Entry 7X3X (electron microscopy, 3.20 A resolution); this record covers chains A and J of the 11 polymer chains in the assembly.

Chain A:
Protein: Histone H3
From: Xenopus laevis
UniProt: A0A310TTQ1 (A0A310TTQ1_XENLA); residues 0-135 here correspond to UniProt positions 1-136 (UniProt number = residue number + 1)
Amino-acid sequence (136 residues; numbered 0 to 135; the number before each row is that of its first residue; numbering starts at 0):
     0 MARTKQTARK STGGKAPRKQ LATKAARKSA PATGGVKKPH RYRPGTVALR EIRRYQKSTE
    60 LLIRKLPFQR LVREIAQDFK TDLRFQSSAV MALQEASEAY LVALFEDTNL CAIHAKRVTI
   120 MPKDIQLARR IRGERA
Not modelled in the structure: 0-36, 135

Chain J:
Molecule: 146-nt DNA strand
Sequence (146 nucleotides; numbered 1 to 146; the number before each row is that of its first residue):
     1 TCAGGATGTA TATATCTGAC ACGTGCCTGG AGACTAGGGA GTAATCCCCT TGGCGGTTAA
    61 AACGCGGGGG ACAGCGCGTA CGTGCGTTTA AGCGGTGCTA GAGCTGTCTA CGACCAATTG
   121 AGCGGCCTCG GCACCGGGAT TCTCCA

Chain A / chain J interface:
Residue-residue contacts (19):
  His39(A) with DC144(J), sugar contact
  Arg40(A) with DG66(J), base contact
  Arg42(A) with DG69(J), salt bridge to the phosphate; DC144(J), phosphate contact; DC145(J), salt bridge to the phosphate
  Thr45(A) with DT143(J), phosphate contact; DC144(J), hydrogen bond to the phosphate
  Arg72(A) with DT51(J), salt bridge to the phosphate
  Arg83(A) with DT50(J), sugar contact
  Phe84(A) with DT50(J), sugar contact
  Gln85(A) with DT50(J), phosphate contact
  Ser86(A) with DT50(J), phosphate contact
  Arg116(A) with DA71(J), phosphate contact; DC72(J), phosphate contact
  Val117(A) with DG70(J), sugar contact; DA71(J), hydrogen bond to the phosphate
  Thr118(A) with DA71(J), hydrogen bond to the phosphate
  Met120(A) with DA71(J), phosphate contact; DC72(J), phosphate contact
Interface residues without a listed pair, chain A (16 interface residues in all): Tyr41, Arg63, Lys115
Interface residues without a listed pair, chain J (11 interface residues in all): DA61

In short:
16 residues of chain A face 11 of chain J across their interface, with 3 hydrogen bonds and 3 salt bridges.
Polar pairs include Thr45(A)-DC144(J), Val117(A)-DA71(J) and Thr118(A)-DA71(J).
Chain A is Histone H3 (Xenopus laevis) and chain J is a 146-nt DNA strand; the structure, Cryo-EM structure of
N1 nucleosome-RA, was determined by electron microscopy together with 7X3T, 7X3V and 7X3W from the same study.
